4GHF - chains B and D of the 4 polymer chains in the assembly; structure by X-ray diffraction, 1.67 A resolution.

Chain B (and D):
Name: Homoprotocatechuate 2,3-dioxygenase
Source organism: Brevibacterium fuscum
Notes: EC 1.13.11.15; chain D of this document is another copy of the same molecule, construct and numbering; everything in this record applies to it too
UniProt: Q45135 (Q45135_9MICO); residue numbers follow UniProt; this construct covers 1-365
Sequence (365 residues; row label = number of the first residue in the row):
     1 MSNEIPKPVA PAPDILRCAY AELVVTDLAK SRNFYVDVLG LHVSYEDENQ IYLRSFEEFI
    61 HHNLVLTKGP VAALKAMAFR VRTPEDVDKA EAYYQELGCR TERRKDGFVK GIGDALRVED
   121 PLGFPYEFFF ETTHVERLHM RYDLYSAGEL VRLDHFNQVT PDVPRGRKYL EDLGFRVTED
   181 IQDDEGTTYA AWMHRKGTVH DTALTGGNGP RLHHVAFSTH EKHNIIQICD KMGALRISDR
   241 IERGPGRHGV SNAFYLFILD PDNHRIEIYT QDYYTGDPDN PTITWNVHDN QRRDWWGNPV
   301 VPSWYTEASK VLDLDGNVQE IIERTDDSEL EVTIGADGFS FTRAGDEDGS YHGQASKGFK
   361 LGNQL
Not modelled in the structure: 1-3, 363-365
Sequence notes: engineered mutation Phe257 (Tyr in Q45135)
Metal / ion sites: Fe2+: His155, His214, Glu267; Ca2+: Asp184, Glu185
What the authors report for this chain:
  - catalytic residues: His200 (citing earlier work)

Interface between chain B and chain D:
Contacting residue pairs (81; chain B residue first):
  Ile226(B) with Ile226(D), hydrophobic; Phe254(D), hydrophobic; Trp296(D), hydrophobic
  Cys229(B) with Trp296(D)
  Asp230(B) with Arg247(D), salt bridge; Trp295(D), hydrogen bond (backbone-side chain); Trp296(D), hydrogen bond
  Gly233(B) with Gln291(D), hydrogen bond (backbone-side chain); Trp295(D)
  Ala234(B) with Trp295(D)
  Arg236(B) with Trp285(D); Asp289(D), salt bridge; Gln291(D); Thr342(D), hydrogen bond (side chain-backbone); Arg343(D), hydrogen bond (backbone-side chain)
  Ile237(B) with Arg343(D)
  Ser238(B) with Gln291(D), hydrogen bond; Trp295(D); Trp296(D); Thr342(D); Lys357(D), hydrogen bond (backbone-side chain)
  Asp239(B) with Thr342(D); Arg343(D), salt bridge; Gly349(D); Tyr351(D)
  Ile241(B) with Trp296(D); Lys357(D), hydrogen bond (backbone-side chain)
  Glu242(B) with Lys357(D)
  Gly244(B) with Asn298(D), hydrogen bond (backbone-side chain)
  Pro245(B) with Trp296(D)
  Arg247(B) with Asp230(D), salt bridge
  Phe254(B) with Ile226(D), hydrophobic
  Trp285(B) with Arg236(D)
  Asp289(B) with Arg236(D), salt bridge
  Gln291(B) with Gly233(D), hydrogen bond (side chain-backbone); Arg236(D); Ser238(D), hydrogen bond
  Trp295(B) with Asp230(D), hydrogen bond (side chain-backbone); Gly233(D); Ala234(D); Ser238(D)
  Trp296(B) with Ile226(D), hydrophobic; Cys229(D); Asp230(D), hydrogen bond; Ser238(D); Ile241(D); Pro245(D)
  Asn298(B) with Gly244(D), hydrogen bond (side chain-backbone)
  Pro299(B) with Phe359(D), hydrophobic
  Val300(B) with Phe359(D)
  Val301(B) with Lys357(D); Phe359(D), hydrophobic
  Pro302(B) with Gly358(D)
  Thr342(B) with Arg236(D), hydrogen bond (backbone-side chain); Ser238(D); Asp239(D)
  Arg343(B) with Arg236(D), hydrogen bond (side chain-backbone); Asp239(D), salt bridge
  Asp348(B) with Asp239(D)
  Gly349(B) with Asp239(D)
  Gln354(B) with Gly362(D)
  Lys357(B) with Ser238(D), hydrogen bond (side chain-backbone); Ile241(D), hydrogen bond (side chain-backbone); Val301(D)
  Gly358(B) with Pro302(D); Leu361(D); Gly362(D), hydrogen bond (backbone-backbone)
  Phe359(B) with Pro299(D), hydrophobic; Val300(D); Val301(D), hydrophobic; Phe359(D), hydrophobic; Lys360(D); Gly362(D)
  Lys360(B) with Phe359(D); Lys360(D), hydrogen bond (backbone-backbone); Leu361(D); Gly362(D)
  Leu361(B) with Lys360(D)
  Gly362(B) with Gln354(D); Gly358(D), hydrogen bond (backbone-backbone); Lys360(D)
Also at the interface, not in a pair above, chain B (41 interface residues in all): Lys222, Met232, Gly297, Tyr351, Ala355
Also at the interface, not in a pair above, chain D (40 interface residues in all): Lys222, Ile237, Glu242, Gly297, Asp348, Ala355

Overview:
Chain B and chain D form an interface of 41 and 40 residues respectively; the contacts include 21 hydrogen
bonds and 6 salt bridges. Polar pairs include Asp230(B)-Arg247(D), Arg236(B)-Asp289(D) and
Asp239(B)-Arg343(D). His155(B), His214(B) and Glu267(B) form the Fe2+ site. Asp184(B) and Glu185(B) form the
Ca2+ site. The paper reports the catalytic residue His200(B).
Chain B and chain D are both Homoprotocatechuate 2,3-dioxygenase (Brevibacterium fuscum); the structure,
Structure of Y257F variant of Homoprotocatechuate 2,3-Dioxygenase from B.fuscum in complex with
4-Nitrocatechol and dioxygen at ..., was determined by X-ray diffraction, deposited together with 4GHC, 4GHD,
4GHE, 4GHG and 4GHH.
